8CK1 - chains D and B of the 6 polymer chains in the assembly; structure by electron microscopy, 3.90 A resolution.

# Chain D (and B)
Name: Tail fibers Dpo36
Organism: Bacteriophage sp
Notes: chain B of this document is another copy of the same molecule, construct and numbering; everything in this record applies to it too
Amino-acid sequence (828 residues; row label = number of the first residue in the row):
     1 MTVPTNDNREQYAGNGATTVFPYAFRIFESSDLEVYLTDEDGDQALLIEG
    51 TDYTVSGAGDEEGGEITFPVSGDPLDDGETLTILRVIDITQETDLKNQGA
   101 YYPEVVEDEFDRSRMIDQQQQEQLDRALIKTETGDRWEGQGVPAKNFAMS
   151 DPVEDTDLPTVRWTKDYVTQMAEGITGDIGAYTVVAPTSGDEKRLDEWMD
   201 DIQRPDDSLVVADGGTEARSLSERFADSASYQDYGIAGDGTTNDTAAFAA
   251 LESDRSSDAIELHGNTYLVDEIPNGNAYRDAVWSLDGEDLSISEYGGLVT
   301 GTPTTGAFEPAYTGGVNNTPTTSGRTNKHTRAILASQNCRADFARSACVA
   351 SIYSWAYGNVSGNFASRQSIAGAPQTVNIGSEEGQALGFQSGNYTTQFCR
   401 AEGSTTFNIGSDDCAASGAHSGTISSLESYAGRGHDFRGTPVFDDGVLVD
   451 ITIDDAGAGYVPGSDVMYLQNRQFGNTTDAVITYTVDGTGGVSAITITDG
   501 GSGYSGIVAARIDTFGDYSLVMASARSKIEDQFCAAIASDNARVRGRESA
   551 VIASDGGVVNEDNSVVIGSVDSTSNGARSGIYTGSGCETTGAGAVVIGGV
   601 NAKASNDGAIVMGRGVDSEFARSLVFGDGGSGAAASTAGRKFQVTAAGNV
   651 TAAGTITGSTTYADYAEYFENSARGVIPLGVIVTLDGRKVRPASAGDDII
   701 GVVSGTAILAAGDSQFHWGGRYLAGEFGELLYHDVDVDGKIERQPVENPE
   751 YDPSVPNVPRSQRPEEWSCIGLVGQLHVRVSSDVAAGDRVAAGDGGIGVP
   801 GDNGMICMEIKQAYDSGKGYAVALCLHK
Not modelled in the structure: 1, 128-828

# Interface between chain D and chain B
Residue-residue contacts (38):
  I89(D) - N6(B)
  I89(D) - R114(B)
  I89(D) - D117(B)
  I89(D) - Q118(B)  hydrogen bond (backbone-side chain)
  T90(D) - V3(B)
  T90(D) - P4(B)
  T90(D) - T5(B)
  T90(D) - R114(B)
  Q91(D) - T2(B)  hydrogen bond (backbone-side chain)
  Q91(D) - V3(B)  hydrogen bond (backbone-backbone)
  Q91(D) - P4(B)
  Q91(D) - F110(B)
  Q91(D) - D111(B)
  Q91(D) - R114(B)  hydrogen bond
  E92(D) - T2(B)  hydrogen bond
  E92(D) - P4(B)
  T93(D) - T2(B)
  T93(D) - E107(B)
  D94(D) - E107(B)
  L95(D) - P103(B)
  L95(D) - E107(B)  hydrogen bond (backbone-side chain)
  Q98(D) - P103(B)
  Y101(D) - Y101(B)  hydrogen bond
  E109(D) - F110(B)
  E109(D) - R114(B)  salt bridge
  F110(D) - F110(B)
  R112(D) - R114(B)
  S113(D) - F110(B)
  S113(D) - R114(B)  hydrogen bond
  I116(D) - R114(B)
  D117(D) - D117(B)
  Q120(D) - D117(B)  hydrogen bond (side chain-backbone)
  Q120(D) - Q120(B)  hydrogen bond
  Q120(D) - Q121(B)  hydrogen bond
  Q123(D) - Q121(B)  hydrogen bond
  Q123(D) - L124(B)
  L124(D) - L124(B)  hydrophobic
  A127(D) - A127(B)  hydrophobic
Interface residues without a listed pair, chain D (20 interface residues in all): K96
Interface residues without a listed pair, chain B (18 interface residues in all): E104

# In short
20 residues of chain D face 18 of chain B across their interface, with 12 hydrogen bonds and 1 salt bridge.
Polar contacts include E109(D)-R114(B), I89(D)-Q118(B) and Q91(D)-T2(B).
Chain D and chain B are both Tail fibers Dpo36 (Bacteriophage sp); the structure, Carin 1 bacteriophage tail,
connector and tail fibers assembly, was determined by electron microscopy together with 8CJZ and 8CK0 from the
same study.
